PDB entry 3LJA | X-ray diffraction, 2.75 A resolution | chains A and I of the 10 polymer chains in the assembly

Chain A:
Molecule: Histone H3.2
From: Xenopus laevis
UniProtKB: P84233 (H32_XENLA); residues 1-135 here correspond to UniProt positions 2-136 (UniProt number = residue number + 1)
Sequence (135 residues; numbered 1 to 135; the number before each row is that of its first residue):
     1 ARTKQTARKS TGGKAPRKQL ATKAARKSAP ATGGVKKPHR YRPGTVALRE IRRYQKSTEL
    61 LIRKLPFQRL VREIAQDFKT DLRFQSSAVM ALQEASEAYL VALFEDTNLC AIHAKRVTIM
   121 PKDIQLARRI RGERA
Not modelled in the structure: 1-36

Chain I:
Molecule: 147-nt DNA strand
Sequence (147 nucleotides; row label = number of the first residue in the row; numbers below 1 keep their minus sign (DA-73 is residue -73)):
   -73 ATCAATATCC ACCTGCAGAT ACTACCAAAA GTGTATTTGG AAACTGCTCC ATCAAAAGGC
   -13 ATGTTCAGCT GGAATCCAGC TGAACATGCC TTTTGATGGA GCAGTTTCCA AATACACTTT
    47 TGGTAGTATC TGCAGGTGGA TATTGAT
Bound ions: Mn2+ site 1 near DG-35 (its only coordinating residue here); Mn2+ site 2 near DG-34 (its only coordinating residue here); Mn2+ site 3 near DG-3 (its only coordinating residue here); Mn2+ site 4 near DG-2 (its only coordinating residue here); Mn2+ site 5 near DG5 (its only coordinating residue here); Mn2+ site 6 near DC11 (its only coordinating residue here); Mn2+ site 7 near DG27 (its only coordinating residue here); Mn2+ site 8 near DG48 (its only coordinating residue here); Mn2+ site 9 near DG61 (its only coordinating residue here); Mn2+ site 10 near DG65 (its only coordinating residue here)

Chain A / chain I interface:
Contacting residue pairs (26; chain A residue first):
  Lys37(A) with DT73(I), salt bridge to the phosphate
  Arg40(A) with DG71(I), sugar contact
  Tyr41(A) with DT70(I), phosphate contact; DG71(I), phosphate contact
  Arg42(A) with DG-6(I), sugar contact; DC-5(I), salt bridge to the phosphate; DG71(I), hydrogen bond to the phosphate; DA72(I), salt bridge to the phosphate
  Pro43(A) with DG-6(I), phosphate contact
  Thr45(A) with DG71(I), hydrogen bond to the phosphate
  Arg63(A) with DC-14(I), phosphate contact; DA-13(I), salt bridge to the phosphate
  Arg72(A) with DA-23(I), salt bridge to the phosphate
  Arg83(A) with DC-24(I), phosphate contact; DA-23(I), phosphate contact
  Phe84(A) with DC-24(I), sugar contact; DA-23(I), hydrogen bond to the phosphate
  Gln85(A) with DC-24(I), phosphate contact
  Ser86(A) with DC-24(I), hydrogen bond to the phosphate
  Arg116(A) with DG-3(I), phosphate contact; DG-2(I), phosphate contact
  Val117(A) with DT-4(I), phosphate contact; DG-3(I), hydrogen bond to the phosphate
  Thr118(A) with DT-4(I), hydrogen bond to the phosphate; DG-3(I), hydrogen bond to the phosphate
  Met120(A) with DG-2(I), phosphate contact
Interface residues without a listed pair, chain A (17 interface residues in all): Lys115

Overview:
17 residues of chain A face 13 of chain I across their interface; the contacts include 7 hydrogen bonds and 5
salt bridges. Polar pairs include Arg42(A)-DG71(I), Thr45(A)-DG71(I) and Phe84(A)-DA-23(I).
Here chain A is Histone H3.2 (Xenopus laevis) and chain I is a 147-nt DNA strand. Entry 3LJA (Using Soft
X-Rays for a Detailed Picture of Divalent Metal Binding in the Nucleosome) was determined by X-ray
diffraction.
